7VFX - chains R and A of the 6 polymer chains in the assembly; structure by electron microscopy, 2.80 A resolution.

== Chain R ==
Molecule: fMet-Leu-Phe receptor
Organism: Homo sapiens
UniProt: P21462 (FPR1_HUMAN); numbering as in UniProt (aligned over 1-350)
Sequence (378 residues; row label = number of the first residue in the row; numbers below 1 keep their minus sign (Asp-17 is residue -17)):
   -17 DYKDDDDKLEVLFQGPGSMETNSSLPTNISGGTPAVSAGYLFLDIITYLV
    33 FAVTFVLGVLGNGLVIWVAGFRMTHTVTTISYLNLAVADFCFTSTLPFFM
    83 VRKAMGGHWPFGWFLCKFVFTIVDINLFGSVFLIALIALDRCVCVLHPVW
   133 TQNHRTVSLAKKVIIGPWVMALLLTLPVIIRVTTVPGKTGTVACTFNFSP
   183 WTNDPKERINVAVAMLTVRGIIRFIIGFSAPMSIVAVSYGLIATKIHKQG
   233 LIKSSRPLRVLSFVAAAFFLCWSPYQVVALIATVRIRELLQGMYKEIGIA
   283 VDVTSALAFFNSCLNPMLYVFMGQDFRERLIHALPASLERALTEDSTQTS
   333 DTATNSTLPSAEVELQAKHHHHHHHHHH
Disordered / not traced: -17 to 21, 317-360
Sequence notes: expression tag (-17 to 0, 351-360)
UniProt features mapped onto this chain:
  - modified residue: Ser328 (Phosphoserine), Thr329 (Phosphothreonine), Thr331 (Phosphothreonine), Ser332 (Phosphoserine), Thr334 (Phosphothreonine), Thr336 (Phosphothreonine), Ser338 (Phosphoserine), Thr339 (Phosphothreonine)
  - glycosylation (N-linked (GlcNAc...) asparagine): Asn4, Asn10
Disulfides: Cys98-Cys176
From the paper describing this entry:
  - binding site for Peptide agonist fMIFL: Phe81, Phe102, Asp106, Leu109, Phe110, Val113, Phe178, Arg201, Arg205, Trp254, Gln258, Phe291
  - contacts within the chain: Asp106-Arg201 (salt bridge) (from molecular simulation)
  - binding site for Peptide agonist fMIFL: Arg201 (from molecular simulation)
  - mutagenesis - R201A, R205A: decreased signaling in response to fMIFL
  - mutagenesis - D106A, D106N: abolished signaling in response to formyl peptide
  - mutagenesis - L109A, F178A, T265A: decreased signaling in response to WKYMVm
  - mutagenesis - R84A, R201A, R205A, W254A, Y257A, F291A: decreased signaling in response to AG-14
  - mutagenesis - R205A, W254A, T265A, F291A: decreased signaling in response to Cpd17b
  - mutagenesis - D106A, R201A/R205A: abolished signaling with Peptide agonist fMIFL
  - mutagenesis - R201A, R205A: abolished signaling in response to fMLF

== Chain A ==
Molecule: Guanine nucleotide-binding protein G(i) subunit alpha-1
Organism: Homo sapiens
UniProt: P63096 (GNAI1_HUMAN); residues 1-354 here = UniProt positions 1-354
Sequence (354 residues; each row starts with the number of its first residue):
     1 MGCTLSAEDKAAVERSKMIDRNLREDGEKAAREVKLLLLGAGESGKSTIV
    51 KQMKIIHEAGYSEEECKQYKAVVYSNTIQSIIAIIRAMGRLKIDFGDSAR
   101 ADDARQLFVLAGAAEEGFMTAELAGVIKRLWKDSGVQACFNRSREYQLND
   151 SAAYYLNDLDRIAQPNYIPTQQDVLRTRVKTTGIVETHFTFKDLHFKMFD
   201 VGGQRSERKKWIHCFEGVTAIIFCVALSDYDLVLAEDEEMNRMHESMKLF
   251 DSICNNKWFTDTSIILFLNKKDLFEEKIKKSPLTICYPEYAGSNTYEEAA
   301 AYIQCQFEDLNKRKDTKEIYTHFTCATDTKNVQFVFDAVTDVIIKNNLKD
   351 CGLF
Disordered / not traced: 1-4, 56-178, 230-238
UniProt features mapped onto this chain:
  - region: Lys35 to Thr48 (G1 motif), Asp173 to Thr181 (G2 motif), Phe196 to Arg205 (G3 motif), Ile265 to Asp272 (G4 motif), Thr324 to Thr329 (G5 motif)
  - binding site (GTP): Glu43 to Thr48, Ser151, Leu175 to Thr181, Asp200 to Gln204, Asn269 to Asp272, Ala326
  - binding site (Mg(2+)): Ser47, Thr181
  - modified residue: Arg178 (ADP-ribosylarginine), Gln204 (Deamidated glutamine), Cys351 (ADP-ribosylcysteine)
  - lipidation: Gly2 (N-myristoyl glycine), Cys3 (S-palmitoyl cysteine)

== Chain R / chain A interface ==
Contacting residue pairs (31):
  Thr60(R) with Asp350(A), hydrogen bond
  Tyr64(R) with Cys351(A)
  Arg123(R) with Cys351(A), hydrogen bond (side chain-backbone); Leu353(A)
  Cys126(R) with Asn347(A)
  Val127(R) with Ile344(A); Leu348(A), hydrophobic
  Pro130(R) with Ile343(A), hydrophobic; Ile344(A), hydrophobic
  Val131(R) with Phe336(A), hydrophobic
  Thr133(R) with Asn347(A)
  Gln134(R) with Ala31(A); Arg32(A); Glu33(A); Val34(A); Leu194(A); Ile343(A)
  Asn135(R) with Arg32(A); Asp193(A), hydrogen bond (side chain-backbone)
  Ser140(R) with Glu28(A)
  Lys227(R) with Ile344(A)
  Ile228(R) with Leu348(A), hydrophobic
  Gln231(R) with Asp341(A)
  Leu233(R) with Leu348(A), hydrophobic
  Ile234(R) with Phe354(A), hydrophobic
  Lys235(R) with Phe354(A)
  Arg238(R) with Gly352(A), hydrogen bond (side chain-backbone); Leu353(A); Phe354(A)
  Pro239(R) with Leu353(A)
  Leu243(R) with Leu353(A), hydrophobic
Also at the interface, not in a pair above, chain R (24 interface residues in all): Thr138, Val139, Val242, Met304
Also at the interface, not in a pair above, chain A (21 interface residues in all): Lys192, Thr340, Lys345
From the paper, about this interface:
  - residue pairs: Cys126(R)-Asn347(A), Asn135(R)-Asp193(A) (hydrogen bond)
  - interface residues, chain R: Tyr64(R), Val127(R), Pro130(R), Gln134(R), Thr138(R), Leu233(R), Pro239(R), Leu243(R)
  - interface residues, chain A: Glu28(A), Arg32(A), Val34(A), Ile343(A), Ile344(A), Leu348(A), Leu353(A)

== Summary ==
The interface between chain R and chain A involves 24 residues on one side and 21 on the other; the contacts
include 4 hydrogen bonds. Among the polar pairs are Thr60(R)-Asp350(A), Arg123(R)-Cys351(A) and
Asn135(R)-Asp193(A). The paper describes a contact between Cys126(R) and Asn347(A); a hydrogen bond between
Asn135(R) and Asp193(A). The paper reports a binding site for Peptide agonist fMIFL at Phe81(R), Phe102(R) and
Asp106(R) among others; R84A, R201A and R205A of chain R, among others, reduce signaling in response to AG-14;
12 substitutions were tested in all.
Here chain R is fMet-Leu-Phe receptor and chain A is Guanine nucleotide-binding protein G(i) subunit alpha-1,
both from Homo sapiens. Entry 7VFX (The structure of Formyl Peptide Receptor 1 in complex with Gi and peptide
agonist fMIFL) was determined by electron microscopy, deposited together with 7EUO.
